PDB entry 8URQ | electron microscopy, 3.30 A resolution | chains A and D of the 5 polymer chains in the assembly

# Chain A
Protein: Meiosis-specific protein SPO11
From: Saccharomyces cerevisiae S288C
Reference sequence: P23179 (SPO11_YEAST); numbering as in UniProt (aligned over 1-398)
Sequence (435 residues; numbered 1 to 435; the number before each row is that of its first residue):
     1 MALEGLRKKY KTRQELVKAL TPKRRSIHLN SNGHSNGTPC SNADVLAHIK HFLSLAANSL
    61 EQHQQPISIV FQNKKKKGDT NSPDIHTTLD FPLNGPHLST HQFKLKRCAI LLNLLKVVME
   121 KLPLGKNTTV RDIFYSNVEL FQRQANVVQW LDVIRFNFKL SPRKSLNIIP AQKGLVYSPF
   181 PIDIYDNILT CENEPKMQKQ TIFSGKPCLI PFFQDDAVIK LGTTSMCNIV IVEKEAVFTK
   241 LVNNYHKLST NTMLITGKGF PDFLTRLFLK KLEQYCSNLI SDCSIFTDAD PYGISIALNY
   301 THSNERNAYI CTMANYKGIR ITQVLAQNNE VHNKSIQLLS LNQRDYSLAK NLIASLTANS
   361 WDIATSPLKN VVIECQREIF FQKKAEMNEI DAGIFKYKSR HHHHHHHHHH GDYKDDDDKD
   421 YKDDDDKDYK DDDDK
Disordered / not traced: 1, 32-39, 77-85, 189-197, 223-227, 247-250, 331-334, 399-435
Differences from the reference sequence: conflict Asn-81 (Ser in P23179), Ser-99 (Cys in P23179), Ser-204 (Pro in P23179), Asn-278 (Lys in P23179), Val-372 (Ile in P23179), Gly-393 (Arg in P23179), Lys-396 (Glu in P23179); expression tag (399-435)
Bound ions: Mg2+: Asp-288, Asp-290
From the paper describing this entry:
  - catalytic residues: Tyr-135
  - Mg2+ coordination: Asp-288, Asp-290
  - catalytic residues: Glu-233, Asp-288 (proposed by the authors, not directly observed)
  - mutagenesis - L112A: unchanged expression
  - mutagenesis - L3A, R7D, L20A: decreased binding to Rec102 or Rec104
  - binding site for gapped DNA (chain D): Lys-76, His-101, Lys-104, Arg-131, Arg-143, Gln-144, Lys-173, Glu-233, Phe-260, Arg-266, Tyr-292, Arg-344, Ser-347
  - specificity-determining residues: Arg-131, Gln-144, Glu-233
  - mutagenesis - L60A: unchanged binding to Meiotic recombination protein REC102

# Chain D
Molecule: gapped DNA
Sequence (71 nucleotides; each row starts with the number of its first residue):
     1 TAGGCCGTCG GCTACTAAAA GTAGCCGACG GCCGGATTAG CAATGTAATC GTCTTAAGAC
    61 GATTACATTG C
Disordered / not traced: 1-38, 55-56

# How chain A and chain D interact
Contacting residue pairs (42):
  Lys-76(A) / DT64(D)  sugar contact
  Lys-76(A) / DA65(D)  salt bridge to the phosphate
  Ser-99(A) / DT49(D)  phosphate contact
  Thr-100(A) / DT49(D)  phosphate contact
  His-101(A) / DA48(D)  phosphate contact
  His-101(A) / DT49(D)  hydrogen bond to the phosphate
  His-101(A) / DC66(D)  sugar contact
  Lys-104(A) / DC66(D)  salt bridge to the phosphate
  Arg-131(A) / DA39(D)  phosphate contact
  Arg-131(A) / DG40(D)  salt bridge to the phosphate
  Arg-143(A) / DA67(D)  salt bridge to the phosphate
  Arg-143(A) / DT68(D)  base contact
  Gln-144(A) / DG40(D)  hydrogen bond to the phosphate
  Ala-171(A) / DG40(D)  phosphate contact
  Lys-173(A) / DA39(D)  base contact
  Lys-173(A) / DG40(D)  hydrogen bond to the base
  Glu-233(A) / DC71(D)  phosphate contact
  Lys-258(A) / DA39(D)  base contact
  Gly-259(A) / DC71(D)  base contact
  Phe-260(A) / DG40(D)  base contact
  Phe-260(A) / DC41(D)  sugar contact
  Phe-260(A) / DA42(D)  sugar contact
  Phe-260(A) / DG70(D)  base contact
  Phe-260(A) / DC71(D)  hydrogen bond to the base
  Pro-261(A) / DC41(D)  sugar contact
  Asp-262(A) / DG40(D)  phosphate contact
  Asp-262(A) / DC41(D)  phosphate contact
  Phe-263(A) / DC41(D)  hydrogen bond to the phosphate
  Arg-266(A) / DC41(D)  hydrogen bond to the phosphate
  Arg-266(A) / DA42(D)  salt bridge to the phosphate
  Tyr-292(A) / DG70(D)  sugar contact
  Tyr-292(A) / DC71(D)  sugar contact
  Ile-296(A) / DC71(D)  phosphate contact
  Asn-299(A) / DA42(D)  sugar contact
  Gln-343(A) / DG45(D)  phosphate contact
  Arg-344(A) / DA43(D)  base contact
  Arg-344(A) / DT44(D)  hydrogen bond to the sugar
  Arg-344(A) / DT69(D)  hydrogen bond to the base
  Arg-344(A) / DG70(D)  sugar contact
  Ser-347(A) / DG45(D)  hydrogen bond to the phosphate
  Leu-348(A) / DT44(D)  sugar contact
  Asn-351(A) / DT44(D)  phosphate contact
Also at the interface, not in a pair above, chain A (31 interface residues in all): Arg-107, Pro-170, Lys-234, Leu-264, Asp-290

# In short
31 residues of chain A and 17 residues of chain D are in contact; the contacts include 9 hydrogen bonds and 5
salt bridges. Among the polar pairs are Lys-173(A)/DG40(D), Phe-260(A)/DC71(D) and Arg-344(A)/DT69(D). The
paper reports catalytic residues Tyr-135(A), Glu-233(A) and Asp-288(A); L3A, R7D and L20A of chain A reduce
binding to Rec102 or Rec104; 5 substitutions were tested in all.
Chain A is Meiosis-specific protein SPO11 (Saccharomyces cerevisiae S288C) and chain D is gapped DNA; the
structure, Spo11 core complex with gapped DNA, was determined by electron microscopy, deposited together with
8URU.
